PDB entry 3SAW | X-ray diffraction, 2.35 A resolution | chains A and B of the 3 polymer chains in the assembly

[Chain A]
Protein: DNA glycosylase
From: Geobacillus stearothermophilus
Notes: EC 4.2.99.18
UniProtKB: P84131 (P84131_GEOSE); residue numbers follow UniProt; this construct covers 2-274
Sequence (273 residues; row label = number of the first residue in the row):
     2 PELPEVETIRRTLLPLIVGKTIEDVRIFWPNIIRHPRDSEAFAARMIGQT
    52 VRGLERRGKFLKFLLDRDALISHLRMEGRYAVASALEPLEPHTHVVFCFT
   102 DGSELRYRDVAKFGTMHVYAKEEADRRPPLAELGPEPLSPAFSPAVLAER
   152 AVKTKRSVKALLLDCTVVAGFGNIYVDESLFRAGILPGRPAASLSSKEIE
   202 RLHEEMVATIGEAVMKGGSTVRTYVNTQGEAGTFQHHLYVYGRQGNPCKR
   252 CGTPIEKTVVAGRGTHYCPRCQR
Not modelled in the structure: 217-237
Sequence notes: conflict Glu3 (Gln in P84131); engineered mutation Ala112 (Arg in P84131), Cys166 (Gln in P84131)
Metal / ion sites: Zn2+: Cys249, Cys252, Cys269, Cys272

[Chain B]
Molecule: 16-nt DNA strand
Sequence (16 nucleotides; numbered 1 to 16; the number before each row is that of its first residue):
     1 AGGTAGACAAGGACGC
Not modelled in the structure: 1, 14-16

[How chain A and chain B interact]
Residue-residue contacts (14; chain A residue first):
  Trp30(A) with DA10(B), hydrogen bond to the phosphate
  Asn32(A) with DA10(B), hydrogen bond to the phosphate
  His93(A) with DG11(B), phosphate contact; DG12(B), salt bridge to the phosphate
  Val111(A) with DG11(B), sugar contact
  Ala112(A) with DA10(B), sugar contact
  Lys113(A) with DA10(B), phosphate contact; DG11(B), salt bridge to the phosphate
  Phe114(A) with DA9(B), stacking on the base; DA10(B), base contact
  Lys154(A) with DT4(B), phosphate contact
  Thr155(A) with DT4(B), hydrogen bond to the phosphate
  Arg157(A) with DT4(B), hydrogen bond to the phosphate; DA5(B), phosphate contact
Other interface residues (no listed pair), chain A (12 interface residues in all): Arg35, Lys156

[In short]
Chain A and chain B form an interface of 12 and 6 residues respectively; the contacts include 4 hydrogen
bonds, 2 salt bridges and 1 aromatic stacking contact. Polar contacts include Trp30(A)-DA10(B),
Asn32(A)-DA10(B) and Thr155(A)-DT4(B). Cys249(A), Cys252(A), Cys269(A) and Cys272(A) form the Zn2+ site.
Chain A is DNA glycosylase (Geobacillus stearothermophilus) and chain B is a 16-nt DNA strand; the structure,
MUTM Slanted complex 8 with R112A mutation, was determined by X-ray diffraction, deposited together with 3SAR,
3SAS, 3SAT, 3SAU and 3SBJ.
